PDB entry 8RGM | electron microscopy, 4.00 A resolution | chains C and J of the 10 polymer chains in the assembly

Chain C:
Name: Histone H2A type 1-B/E
From: Homo sapiens
Reference sequence: P04908 (H2A1B_HUMAN); residues 1-129 here correspond to UniProt positions 2-130 (UniProt number = residue number + 1)
Amino-acid sequence (129 residues; row label = number of the first residue in the row):
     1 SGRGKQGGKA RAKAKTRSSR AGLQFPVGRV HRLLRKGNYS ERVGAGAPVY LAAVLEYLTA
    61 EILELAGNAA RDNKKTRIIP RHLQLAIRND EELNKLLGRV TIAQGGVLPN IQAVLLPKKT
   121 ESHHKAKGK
Unresolved in the structure: 1-10, 118-129
Curated features (UniProtKB/Swiss-Prot):
  - modified residue: Ser1 (N-acetylserine), Arg3 (Citrulline), Lys5 (N6-(2-hydroxyisobutyryl)lysine), Lys9 (N6-(2-hydroxyisobutyryl)lysine), Lys13 (N6-(beta-hydroxybutyryl)lysine), Lys36 (N6-(2-hydroxyisobutyryl)lysine), Lys74 (N6-(2-hydroxyisobutyryl)lysine), Lys75 (N6-(2-hydroxyisobutyryl)lysine), Lys95 (N6-(2-hydroxyisobutyryl)lysine), Gln104 (N5-methylglutamine), Lys118 (N6-(2-hydroxyisobutyryl)lysine), Lys119 (N6-crotonyllysine), Thr120 (Phosphothreonine), Lys125 (N6-crotonyllysine)
  - cross-link (Glycyl lysine isopeptide (Lys-Gly)): Lys13 (interchain with G-Cter in ubiquitin), Lys15 (interchain with G-Cter in ubiquitin), Lys119 (interchain with G-Cter in ubiquitin)

Chain J:
Molecule: Widom 603 DNA sequence
Sequence (145 nucleotides; row label = number of the first residue in the row; numbers below 1 keep their minus sign (DC-72 is residue -72)):
   -72 CCCCAGGGAC TTGAAGTAAT AAGGACGGAG GGCCTCTTTC AACATCGATG CACGGTGGTT
   -12 AGCCTTGGAT TGCCCTCTAC CGTGGCCTAA GCGTACTTAG AAGCCCGAGT GACGACTTCA
    48 CACGGTAGGT GGGCGCGCGA ACTGG

How chain C and chain J interact:
Contacting residue pairs - 15 pairs, chain C then chain J:
  Ala14(C) with DC46(J), phosphate contact
  Arg29(C) with DC48(J), hydrogen bond to the phosphate; DA49(J), salt bridge to the phosphate
  Arg42(C) with DG38(J), phosphate contact; DA39(J), phosphate contact
  Val43(C) with DG38(J), sugar contact; DA39(J), hydrogen bond to the phosphate
  Gly44(C) with DG38(J), phosphate contact
  Ala45(C) with DG38(J), hydrogen bond to the phosphate
  Lys75(C) with DG58(J), phosphate contact; DG59(J), salt bridge to the phosphate
  Thr76(C) with DT57(J), hydrogen bond to the phosphate; DG58(J), hydrogen bond to the phosphate
  Arg77(C) with DT57(J), hydrogen bond to the sugar; DG58(J), hydrogen bond to the phosphate
Other interface residues (no listed pair), chain C (13 interface residues in all): Lys13, Thr16, Pro26, Arg35
Other interface residues (no listed pair), chain J (9 interface residues in all): DA47

Overview:
Chain C and chain J form an interface of 13 and 9 residues respectively, with 7 hydrogen bonds and 2 salt
bridges. Polar contacts include Arg77(C)-DT57(J), Arg29(C)-DC48(J) and Val43(C)-DA39(J).
Here chain C is Histone H2A type 1-B/E (Homo sapiens) and chain J is Widom 603 DNA sequence. Entry 8RGM
(Cryo-EM structure of nucleosome containing Widom603 DNA) was determined by electron microscopy.
